7N61 - chains 0A and 0D of the 139 polymer chains in the assembly; structure by electron microscopy, 3.50 A resolution.

Chain 0A (and 0D):
Protein: Flagellar WD repeat-containing protein Pf20
From: Chlamydomonas reinhardtii
Notes: chain 0D of this document is another copy of the same molecule, construct and numbering; everything in this record applies to it too
UniProt: P93107 (PF20_CHLRE); numbering as in UniProt (aligned over 1-606)
Amino-acid sequence (606 residues; each row starts with the number of its first residue):
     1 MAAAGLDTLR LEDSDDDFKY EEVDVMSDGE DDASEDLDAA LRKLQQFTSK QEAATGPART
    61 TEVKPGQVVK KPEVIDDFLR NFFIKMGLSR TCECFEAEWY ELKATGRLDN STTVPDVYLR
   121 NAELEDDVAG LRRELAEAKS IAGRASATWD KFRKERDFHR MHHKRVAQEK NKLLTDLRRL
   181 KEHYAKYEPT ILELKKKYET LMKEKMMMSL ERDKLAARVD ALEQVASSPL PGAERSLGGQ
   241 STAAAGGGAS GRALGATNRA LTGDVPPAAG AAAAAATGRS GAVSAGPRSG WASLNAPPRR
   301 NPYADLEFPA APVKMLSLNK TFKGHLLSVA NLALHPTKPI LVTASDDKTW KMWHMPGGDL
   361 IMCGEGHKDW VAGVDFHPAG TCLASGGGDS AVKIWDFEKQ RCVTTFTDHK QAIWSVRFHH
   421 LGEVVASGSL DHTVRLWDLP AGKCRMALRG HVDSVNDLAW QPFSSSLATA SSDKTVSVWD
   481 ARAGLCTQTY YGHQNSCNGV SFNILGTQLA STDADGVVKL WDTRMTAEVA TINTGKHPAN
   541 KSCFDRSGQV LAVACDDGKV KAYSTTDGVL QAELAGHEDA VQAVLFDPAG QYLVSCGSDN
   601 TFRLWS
Disordered / not traced: 1-71, 224-291 (chain 0D: 1-63, 225-291)

How chain 0A and chain 0D interact:
Contacting residue pairs - 129 pairs, chain 0A then chain 0D:
  Ile75(0A) - Phe82(0D)  hydrophobic
  Phe78(0A) - Ile75(0D)  hydrophobic
  Leu79(0A) - Leu79(0D)  hydrophobic
  Leu79(0A) - Phe82(0D)  hydrophobic
  Leu79(0A) - Phe83(0D)  hydrophobic
  Phe82(0A) - Ile75(0D)  hydrophobic
  Phe82(0A) - Leu79(0D)  hydrophobic
  Phe82(0A) - Trp99(0D)  hydrophobic
  Phe83(0A) - Phe83(0D)  hydrophobic
  Met86(0A) - Trp99(0D)  hydrophobic
  Met86(0A) - Leu102(0D)
  Met86(0A) - Arg107(0D)
  Met86(0A) - Leu108(0D)  hydrophobic
  Gly87(0A) - Arg107(0D)
  Leu88(0A) - Glu98(0D)
  Leu88(0A) - Trp99(0D)
  Leu88(0A) - Leu102(0D)  hydrophobic
  Thr91(0A) - Glu98(0D)
  Cys94(0A) - Cys94(0D)  hydrophobic
  Phe95(0A) - Phe83(0D)  hydrophobic
  Phe95(0A) - Leu88(0D)  hydrophobic
  Phe95(0A) - Thr91(0D)
  Glu98(0A) - Arg90(0D)
  Glu98(0A) - Thr91(0D)
  Trp99(0A) - Leu88(0D)
  Leu102(0A) - Leu88(0D)  hydrophobic
  Arg107(0A) - Met86(0D)
  Leu108(0A) - Met86(0D)  hydrophobic
  Val117(0A) - Val117(0D)  hydrophobic
  Val117(0A) - Asn121(0D)
  Tyr118(0A) - Pro72(0D)
  Tyr118(0A) - Glu73(0D)  hydrogen bond (side chain-backbone)
  Tyr118(0A) - Val74(0D)
  Tyr118(0A) - Ile75(0D)  hydrophobic
  Tyr118(0A) - Phe78(0D)  hydrophobic
  Arg120(0A) - Asn121(0D)
  Asn121(0A) - Val117(0D)
  Asn121(0A) - Arg120(0D)
  Asn121(0A) - Asn121(0D)  hydrogen bond
  Asn121(0A) - Leu124(0D)
  Leu124(0A) - Asn121(0D)
  Leu124(0A) - Leu124(0D)  hydrophobic
  Leu124(0A) - Glu125(0D)
  Glu125(0A) - Ile75(0D)
  Glu125(0A) - Leu124(0D)
  Val128(0A) - Leu124(0D)
  Val128(0A) - Val128(0D)  hydrophobic
  Leu131(0A) - Val128(0D)  hydrophobic
  Leu131(0A) - Arg132(0D)
  Leu131(0A) - Leu135(0D)
  Arg132(0A) - Leu108(0D)
  Leu135(0A) - Leu135(0D)  hydrophobic
  Leu135(0A) - Ala136(0D)
  Ala136(0A) - Leu135(0D)
  Lys139(0A) - Glu134(0D)
  Lys139(0A) - Leu135(0D)
  Lys139(0A) - Ala138(0D)
  Ala145(0A) - Ala145(0D)  hydrophobic
  Trp149(0A) - Ala145(0D)
  Trp149(0A) - Thr148(0D)
  Trp149(0A) - Trp149(0D)  hydrophobic
  Trp149(0A) - Phe152(0D)  hydrophobic
  Phe152(0A) - Trp149(0D)  hydrophobic
  Phe152(0A) - Phe152(0D)  hydrophobic
  Phe152(0A) - Arg156(0D)
  Arg153(0A) - Phe152(0D)
  Glu155(0A) - Arg156(0D)  salt bridge
  Arg156(0A) - Lys151(0D)
  Arg156(0A) - Phe152(0D)
  Arg156(0A) - Glu155(0D)  salt bridge
  Arg156(0A) - Arg156(0D)
  His159(0A) - Arg156(0D)
  His159(0A) - Arg160(0D)  hydrogen bond
  Arg160(0A) - Glu155(0D)  salt bridge
  Arg160(0A) - His159(0D)
  His162(0A) - His163(0D)  hydrogen bond (backbone-side chain)
  His163(0A) - His159(0D)
  His163(0A) - His162(0D)
  His163(0A) - His163(0D)  hydrogen bond (backbone-side chain)
  His163(0A) - Val166(0D)
  Lys164(0A) - His159(0D)  hydrogen bond
  Val166(0A) - His163(0D)
  Val166(0A) - Val166(0D)  hydrophobic
  Val166(0A) - Ala167(0D)
  Val166(0A) - Lys170(0D)
  Ala167(0A) - Val166(0D)  hydrophobic
  Glu169(0A) - Lys170(0D)  salt bridge
  Lys170(0A) - Val166(0D)
  Lys170(0A) - Glu169(0D)  salt bridge
  Lys170(0A) - Leu173(0D)
  Leu173(0A) - Lys170(0D)
  Leu173(0A) - Leu174(0D)  hydrophobic
  Leu174(0A) - Leu173(0D)  hydrophobic
  Leu177(0A) - Leu177(0D)  hydrophobic
  Leu177(0A) - Leu180(0D)  hydrophobic
  Leu180(0A) - Lys181(0D)
  Leu180(0A) - Tyr184(0D)  hydrophobic
  Lys181(0A) - Tyr184(0D)
  Tyr184(0A) - Tyr184(0D)
  Tyr184(0A) - Tyr187(0D)  hydrophobic
  Thr190(0A) - Ile191(0D)
  Ile191(0A) - Thr190(0D)
  Ile191(0A) - Ile191(0D)  hydrophobic
  Leu194(0A) - Ile191(0D)  hydrophobic
  Leu194(0A) - Leu194(0D)  hydrophobic
  Tyr198(0A) - Lys197(0D)
  Tyr198(0A) - Leu201(0D)  hydrophobic
  Leu201(0A) - Tyr198(0D)  hydrophobic
  Leu201(0A) - Leu201(0D)  hydrophobic
  Met202(0A) - Leu201(0D)  hydrophobic
  Glu204(0A) - Lys205(0D)
  Lys205(0A) - Leu201(0D)
  Lys205(0A) - Glu204(0D)
  Lys205(0A) - Lys205(0D)
  Lys205(0A) - Met208(0D)
  Met208(0A) - Lys205(0D)
  Met208(0A) - Met208(0D)
  Met208(0A) - Ser209(0D)
  Ser209(0A) - Met208(0D)
  Glu211(0A) - Arg212(0D)
  Arg212(0A) - Met208(0D)
  Arg212(0A) - Glu211(0D)
  Arg212(0A) - Leu215(0D)
  Leu215(0A) - Arg212(0D)
  Leu215(0A) - Leu215(0D)  hydrophobic
  Leu215(0A) - Ala216(0D)
  Ala216(0A) - Leu215(0D)
  Val219(0A) - Val219(0D)  hydrophobic
  Leu222(0A) - Leu222(0D)  hydrophobic
Other interface residues (no listed pair), chain 0A (74 interface residues in all): Lys85, Thr112, Pro115, Arg133, Ala142, Thr148, Lys195, Lys197, Arg218
Other interface residues (no listed pair), chain 0D (74 interface residues in all): Tyr118, Asp127, Ala142, Arg153, Ala185, Glu188, Arg218

In short:
Chain 0A and chain 0D each contribute 74 residues to their interface, with 6 hydrogen bonds and 5 salt
bridges. Polar contacts include Glu155(0A)-Arg156(0D), Arg160(0A)-Glu155(0D) and Glu169(0A)-Lys170(0D).
Chain 0A and chain 0D are both Flagellar WD repeat-containing protein Pf20 (Chlamydomonas reinhardtii); the
structure, structure of C2 projections and MIPs, was determined by electron microscopy.
